Entry 1NDW (X-ray diffraction, 2.00 A resolution); this record covers chain A.

== Chain A ==
Protein: Adenosine Deaminase
Organism: Bos taurus
Notes: EC 3.5.4.4
UniProt: P56658 (ADA_BOVIN); residues 2-357 here correspond to UniProt positions 1-356 (UniProt number = residue number - 1)
Sequence (356 residues; each row starts with the number of its first residue):
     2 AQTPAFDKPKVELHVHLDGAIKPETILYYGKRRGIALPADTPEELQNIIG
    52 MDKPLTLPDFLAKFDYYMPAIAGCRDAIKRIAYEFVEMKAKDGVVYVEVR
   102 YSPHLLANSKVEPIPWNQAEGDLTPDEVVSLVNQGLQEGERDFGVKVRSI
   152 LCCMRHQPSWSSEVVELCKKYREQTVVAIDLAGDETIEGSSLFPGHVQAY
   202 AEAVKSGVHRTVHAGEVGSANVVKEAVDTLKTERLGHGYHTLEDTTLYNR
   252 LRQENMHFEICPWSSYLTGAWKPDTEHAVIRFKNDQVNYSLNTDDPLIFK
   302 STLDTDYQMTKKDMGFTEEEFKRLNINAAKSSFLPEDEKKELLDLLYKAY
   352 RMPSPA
Unresolved in the structure: 2-3, 353-357
Ion coordination: Zn2+: H15, H17, H214, D295
Small-molecule neighbours: fr221647 (FR2; 1-((1R)-1-(hydroxymethyl)-3-phenylpropyl)-1H-imidazole-4-carboxamide): H17, D19, F61, L62, F65, R101, Y102, S103, L106, W117, C153, M155, D295, D296

== In short ==
Bound to chain A: fr221647. H15, H17, H214 and D295 coordinate Zn2+.
Chain A is Adenosine Deaminase (Bos taurus); the structure, Crystal Structure of Adenosine Deaminase Complexed
with FR221647, was determined by X-ray diffraction together with 1NDV, 1NDY and 1NDZ from the same study.
